8XIQ - chains C and G of the 6 polymer chains in the assembly; structure by electron microscopy, 2.71 A resolution.

[Chain C]
Protein: Guanine nucleotide-binding protein G(I)/G(S)/G(T) subunit beta-1
Organism: Homo sapiens
UniProt: P62873 (GBB1_HUMAN); residues 7-345 here correspond to UniProt positions 2-340 (UniProt number = residue number - 5)
Chain sequence (369 residues; row label = number of the first residue in the row):
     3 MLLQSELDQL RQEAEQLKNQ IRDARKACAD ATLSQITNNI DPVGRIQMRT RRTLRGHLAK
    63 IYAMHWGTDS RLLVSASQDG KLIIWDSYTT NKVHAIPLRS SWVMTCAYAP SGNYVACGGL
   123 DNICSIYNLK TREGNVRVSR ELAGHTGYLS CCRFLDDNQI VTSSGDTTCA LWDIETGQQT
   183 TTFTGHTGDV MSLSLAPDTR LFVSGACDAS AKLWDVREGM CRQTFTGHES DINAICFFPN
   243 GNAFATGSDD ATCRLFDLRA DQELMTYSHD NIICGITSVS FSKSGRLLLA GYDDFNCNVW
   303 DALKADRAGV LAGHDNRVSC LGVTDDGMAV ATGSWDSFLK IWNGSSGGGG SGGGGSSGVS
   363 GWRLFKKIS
Disordered / not traced: 3-10, 346-371
Differences from the reference sequence: initiating methionine (3); expression tag (4-6, 346-371)
UniProt features mapped onto this chain:
  - modified residue: S7 (N-acetylserine), H271 (Phosphohistidine)

[Chain G]
Protein: Guanine nucleotide-binding protein G(I)/G(S)/G(O) subunit gamma-2
Organism: Homo sapiens
UniProt: P59768 (GBG2_HUMAN); residues 1-71 here = UniProt positions 1-71
Chain sequence (71 residues; each row starts with the number of its first residue):
     1 MASNNTASIA QARKLVEQLK MEANIDRIKV SKAAADLMAY CEAHAKEDPL LTPVPASENP
    61 FREKKFFCAI L
Disordered / not traced: 1-7, 63-71
UniProt features mapped onto this chain:
  - modified residue: A2 (N-acetylalanine), C68 (Cysteine methyl ester)
  - lipidation: C68 (S-geranylgeranyl cysteine)

[Chain C / chain G interface]
Residue-residue contacts (62; chain C residue first):
  L12(C) with R13(G); V16(G)
  A16(C) with V16(G), hydrophobic; L19(G)
  L19(C) with V16(G); L19(G), hydrophobic; K20(G)
  K20(C) with L19(G)
  A26(C) with R27(G)
  C30(C) with I28(G); K29(G); V30(G)
  A31(C) with V30(G), hydrophobic
  D32(C) with K29(G)
  A33(C) with V30(G)
  L35(C) with A34(G), hydrophobic
  I42(C) with M38(G), hydrophobic
  V45(C) with L51(G), hydrophobic
  R53(C) with F61(G)
  R54(C) with P60(G), hydrogen bond (side chain-backbone); F61(G), hydrogen bond (side chain-backbone); R62(G), hydrogen bond (side chain-backbone)
  S89(C) with F61(G)
  Y90(C) with P60(G), hydrophobic; F61(G), hydrophobic
  C223(C) with Q18(G); E22(G), hydrogen bond
  R224(C) with E22(G)
  Q225(C) with E22(G); I25(G)
  T226(C) with E22(G), hydrogen bond
  P241(C) with Y40(G), hydrogen bond (backbone-side chain)
  N242(C) with L37(G); Y40(G)
  D259(C) with A33(G); L37(G)
  R261(C) with I28(G); D36(G), salt bridge
  D263(C) with R27(G)
  Q264(C) with V30(G)
  L266(C) with L37(G), hydrophobic
  S284(C) with D48(G); L50(G)
  K285(C) with E47(G); D48(G)
  S286(C) with Y40(G); C41(G), hydrogen bond (side chain-backbone); H44(G), hydrogen bond (side chain-backbone); D48(G), hydrogen bond (backbone-side chain)
  R288(C) with L51(G)
  L305(C) with C41(G), hydrophobic
  D328(C) with P49(G)
  G329(C) with D48(G); P49(G); L50(G)
  M330(C) with P49(G), hydrophobic; P60(G)
  A331(C) with F61(G), hydrophobic
  V332(C) with L50(G), hydrophobic
  I343(C) with F61(G), hydrophobic
  N345(C) with L50(G); N59(G), hydrogen bond
Other interface residues (no listed pair), chain C (51 interface residues in all): Q11, I23, R27, T39, M50, T186, F240, A245, L257, A262, G287, L289
Other interface residues (no listed pair), chain G (33 interface residues in all): I9, K14, A23, A45, E58

[In short]
Chain C and chain G form an interface of 51 and 33 residues respectively, with 10 hydrogen bonds and 1 salt
bridge. Polar pairs include R261(C)-D36(G), R54(C)-P60(G) and R54(C)-F61(G).
Chain C is Guanine nucleotide-binding protein G(I)/G(S)/G(T) subunit beta-1 and chain G is Guanine
nucleotide-binding protein G(I)/G(S)/G(O) subunit gamma-2, both from Homo sapiens; the structure, Structure of
L796778-SSTR3 G protein complex, was determined by electron microscopy (same publication as 8XIO, 8XIP and
8XIR).
